5WDU - chains S and T of the 21 polymer chains in the assembly; structure by X-ray diffraction, 7.00 A resolution (low resolution: residue-level contacts below are approximate; hydrogen-bond / salt-bridge calls are withheld).

== Chain S ==
Molecule: bnAb PGT122 Fab light chain
From: Homo sapiens
Notes: antibody fragment or engineered binder
Chain sequence (210 residues; numbered 6 to 210 plus 6 insertion-coded residues; 1 number in that range is skipped by the numbering (no residue carries it; nothing is unmodelled there); the number before each row is that of its first residue; a row labelled like 67A-67C holds insertion residues (67A, then the next letters in order)):
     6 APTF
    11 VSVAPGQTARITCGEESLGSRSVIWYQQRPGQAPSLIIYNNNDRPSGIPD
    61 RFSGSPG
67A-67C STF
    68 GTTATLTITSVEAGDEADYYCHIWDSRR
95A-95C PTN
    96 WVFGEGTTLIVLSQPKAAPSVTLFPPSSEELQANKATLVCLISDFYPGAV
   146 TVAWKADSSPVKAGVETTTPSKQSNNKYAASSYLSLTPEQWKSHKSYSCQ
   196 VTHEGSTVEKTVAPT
Disulfides: Cys23-Cys88, Cys135-Cys194

== Chain T ==
Molecule: bnAb PGT122 Fab heavy chain
From: Homo sapiens
Notes: antibody fragment or engineered binder
Chain sequence (232 residues; numbered 1 to 211 plus 21 insertion-coded residues; the number before each row is that of its first residue; a row labelled like 82A-82C holds insertion residues (82A, then the next letters in order)):
     1 QVHLQESGPGLVKPSETLSLTCNVSGTLVRDNYWSWIRQPLGKQPEWIGY
    51 VHDSGDTNYNPSLKSRVHLSLDKSKNLVSLRL
82A-82C TGV
    83 TAADSAIYYCATTKHGRR
100A-100R IYGVVAFKEWFTYFYMDV
   101 WGKGTSVTVSSASTKGPSVFPLAPSSKSTSGGTAALGCLVKDYFPEPVTV
   151 SWNSGALTSGVHTFPAVLQSSGLYSLSSVVTVPSSSLGTQTYICNVNHKP
   201 SNTKVDKRVEP
Unresolved in the structure: 127-130
Disulfides: Cys22-Cys92, Cys138-Cys194

== Interface between chain S and chain T ==
Contacting residue pairs - 80 pairs, chain S then chain T:
  Ser30(S) - Arg100(T)
  Ser30(S) - Tyr100B(T)
  Ser30(S) - Phe100K(T)
  Arg31(S) - Arg100(T)
  Ser32(S) - Tyr100M(T)
  Ile34(S) - Tyr100M(T)
  Ile34(S) - Tyr100O(T)
  Tyr36(S) - Tyr100O(T)
  Tyr36(S) - Met100P(T)
  Gln38(S) - Gln39(T)
  Gln42(S) - Tyr91(T)
  Ala43(S) - Tyr91(T)
  Ala43(S) - Gly102(T)
  Pro44(S) - Trp101(T)
  Leu46(S) - Tyr100O(T)
  Leu46(S) - Met100P(T)
  Leu46(S) - Asp100Q(T)
  Tyr49(S) - Tyr100O(T)
  Asn50(S) - Tyr100M(T)
  Gly67(S) - Arg100(T)
  Tyr87(S) - Lys43(T)
  Tyr87(S) - Gln44(T)
  Tyr87(S) - Pro45(T)
  His89(S) - Trp47(T)
  Trp91(S) - Trp47(T)
  Trp91(S) - Phe100K(T)
  Trp91(S) - Thr100L(T)
  Trp91(S) - Tyr100M(T)
  Trp91(S) - Phe100N(T)
  Ser93(S) - Tyr100B(T)
  Ser93(S) - Phe100K(T)
  Trp96(S) - Glu46(T)
  Trp96(S) - Trp47(T)
  Trp96(S) - Gly49(T)
  Trp96(S) - Asn58(T)
  Trp96(S) - Tyr59(T)
  Trp96(S) - Asn60(T)
  Trp96(S) - Pro61(T)
  Val97(S) - Gln44(T)
  Val97(S) - Pro45(T)
  Val97(S) - Glu46(T)
  Phe98(S) - Gln44(T)
  Phe98(S) - Pro45(T)
  Gly99(S) - Gln44(T)
  Phe119(S) - Leu122(T)
  Phe119(S) - Ala123(T)
  Phe119(S) - Ala135(T)
  Phe119(S) - Val179(T)
  Ser122(S) - Phe120(T)
  Ser122(S) - Pro121(T)
  Glu124(S) - Val119(T)
  Glu124(S) - Phe120(T)
  Glu124(S) - Pro121(T)
  Glu124(S) - Lys207(T)
  Glu125(S) - Phe120(T)
  Glu125(S) - Leu139(T)
  Glu125(S) - Lys141(T)
  Lys130(S) - Lys141(T)
  Thr132(S) - Lys141(T)
  Val134(S) - Leu139(T)
  Val134(S) - Ser177(T)
  Leu136(S) - Phe164(T)
  Leu136(S) - Val179(T)
  Ile137(S) - Phe164(T)
  Ser138(S) - Phe164(T)
  Glu161(S) - Val167(T)
  Thr163(S) - Pro165(T)
  Thr163(S) - Val167(T)
  Ser166(S) - Pro165(T)
  Gln168(S) - Thr163(T)
  Lys172(S) - His162(T)
  Ala174(S) - Phe164(T)
  Ala174(S) - Pro165(T)
  Ala175(S) - Phe164(T)
  Ser176(S) - Phe164(T)
  Tyr178(S) - Leu139(T)
  Tyr178(S) - Val167(T)
  Tyr178(S) - Ser175(T)
  Tyr178(S) - Leu176(T)
  Tyr178(S) - Ser177(T)
Interface residues without a listed pair, chain S (48 interface residues in all): Ser45, Asn51, Ser67A, Thr95B, Asn95C, Thr117, Pro120, Asp139
Interface residues without a listed pair, chain T (49 interface residues in all): Ile48, Tyr50, Leu136, Asp142, Ala166, Leu168, Gln169, Ser170

== Overview ==
48 residues of chain S and 49 residues of chain T are in contact.
Here chain S is bnAb PGT122 Fab light chain and chain T is bnAb PGT122 Fab heavy chain, both from Homo
sapiens. Entry 5WDU (HIV-1 Env BG505 SOSIP.664 H72C-H564C trimer in complex with bNAbs PGT122 Fab, 35O22 Fab
and NIH45-46 ...) was determined by X-ray diffraction.
